Entry 7MKO (electron microscopy, 3.15 A resolution); this record covers chains A and C of the 8 polymer chains in the assembly.

Chain A:
Molecule: DNA-directed RNA polymerase subunit alpha
Organism: Escherichia coli (strain K12)
Notes: EC 2.7.7.6
Reference sequence: A0A4S5AL01 (A0A4S5AL01_ECOLI); numbering as in UniProt (aligned over 1-237)
Sequence (237 residues; each row starts with the number of its first residue):
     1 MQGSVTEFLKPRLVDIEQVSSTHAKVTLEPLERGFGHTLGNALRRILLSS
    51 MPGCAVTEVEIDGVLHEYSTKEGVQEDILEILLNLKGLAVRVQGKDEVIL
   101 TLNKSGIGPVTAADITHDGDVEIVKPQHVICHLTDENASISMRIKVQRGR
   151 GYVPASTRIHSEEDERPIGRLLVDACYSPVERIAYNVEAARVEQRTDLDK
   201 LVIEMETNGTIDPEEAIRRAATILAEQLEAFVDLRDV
Unresolved in the structure: 1-6

Chain C:
Molecule: DNA-directed RNA polymerase subunit beta
Organism: Escherichia coli (strain K12)
Notes: EC 2.7.7.6
Reference sequence: A0A4S4NK82 (A0A4S4NK82_ECOLI); numbering as in UniProt (aligned over 3-1342)
Sequence (1340 residues; row label = number of the first residue in the row):
     3 YSYTEKKRIRKDFGKRPQVLDVPYLLSIQLDSFQKFIEQDPEGQYGLEAA
    53 FRSVFPIQSYSGNSELQYVSYRLGEPVFDVQECQIRGVTYSAPLRVKLRL
   103 VIYEREAPEGTVKDIKEQEVYMGEIPLMTDNGTFVINGTERVIVSQLHRS
   153 PGVFFDSDKGKTHSSGKVLYNARIIPYRGSWLDFEFDPKDNLFVRIDRRR
   203 KLPATIILRALNYTTEQILDLFFEKVIFEIRDNKLQMELVPERLRGETAS
   253 FDIEANGKVYVEKGRRITARHIRQLEKDDVKLIEVPVEYIAGKVVAKDYI
   303 DESTGELICAANMELSLDLLAKLSQSGHKRIETLFTNDLDHGPYISETLR
   353 VDPTNDRLSALVEIYRMMRPGEPPTREAAESLFENLFFSEDRYDLSAVGR
   403 MKFNRSLLREEIEGSGILSKDDIIDVMKKLIDIRNGKGEVDDIDHLGNRR
   453 IRSVGEMAENQFRVGLVRVERAVKERLSLGDLDTLMPQDMINAKPISAAV
   503 KEFFGSSQLSQFMDQNNPLSEITHKRRISALGPGGLTRERAGFEVRDVHP
   553 THYGRVCPIETPEGPNIGLINSLSVYAQTNEYGFLETPYRKVTDGVVTDE
   603 IHYLSAIEEGNYVIAQANSNLDEEGHFVEDLVTCRSKGESSLFSRDQVDY
   653 MDVSTQQVVSVGASLIPFLEHDDANRALMGANMQRQAVPTLRADKPLVGT
   703 GMERAVAVDSGVTAVAKRGGVVQYVDASRIVIKVNEDEMYPGEAGIDIYN
   753 LTKYTRSNQNTCINQMPCVSLGEPVERGDVLADGPSTDLGELALGQNMRV
   803 AFMPWNGYNFEDSILVSERVVQEDRFTTIHIQELACVSRDTKLGPEEITA
   853 DIPNVGEAALSKLDESGIVYIGAEVTGGDILVGKVTPKGETQLTPEEKLL
   903 RAIFGEKASDVKDSSLRVPNGVSGTVIDVQVFTRDGVEKDKRALEIEEMQ
   953 LKQAKKDLSEELQILEAGLFSRIRAVLVAGGVEAEKLDKLPRDRWLELGL
  1003 TDEEKQNQLEQLAEQYDELKHEFEKKLEAKRRKITQGDDLAPGVLKIVKV
  1053 YLAVKRRIQPGDKMAGRHGNKGVISKINPIEDMPYDENGTPVDIVLNPLG
  1103 VPSRMNIGQILETHLGMAAKGIGDKINAMLKQQQEVAKLREFIQRAYDLG
  1153 ADVRQKVDLSTFSDEEVMRLAENLRKGMPIATPVFDGAKEAEIKELLKLG
  1203 DLPTSGQIRLYDGRTGEQFERPVTVGYMYMLKLNHLVDDKMHARSTGSYS
  1253 LVTQQPLGGKAQFGGQRFGEMEVWALEAYGAAYTLQEMLTVKSDDVNGRT
  1303 KMYKNIVDGNHQMEPGMPESFNVLLKEIRSLGINIELEDE
Unresolved in the structure: 891-910

Chain A / chain C interface:
Residue-residue contacts - 77 pairs, chain A then chain C:
  N41(A) with R1216(C); T1217(C), hydrogen bond (side chain-backbone); G1218(C)
  R44(A) with E1083(C), hydrogen bond (side chain-backbone); Y1087(C); G1091(C)
  R45(A) with E1083(C); D1084(C), salt bridge; G1215(C); R1216(C), hydrogen bond (side chain-backbone)
  L48(A) with I1082(C), hydrophobic
  S49(A) with E1083(C)
  L65(A) with I873(C)
  H66(A) with I873(C); G874(C); V928(C); I929(C), hydrogen bond (side chain-backbone)
  E67(A) with K1057(C), salt bridge
  Y68(A) with Y756(C); I831(C), hydrophobic; T927(C); I929(C), hydrophobic; A1055(C); K1057(C)
  T70(A) with A729(C)
  K71(A) with D728(C)
  E72(A) with D728(C); K954(C), salt bridge; K958(C)
  G73(A) with Y726(C), hydrogen bond (backbone-side chain); D728(C), hydrogen bond (backbone-side chain)
  V74(A) with D728(C), hydrogen bond (backbone-side chain); A729(C), hydrogen bond (backbone-backbone)
  Q75(A) with V727(C); A729(C); M768(C); P769(C)
  E76(A) with A729(C)
  D77(A) with A729(C); K755(C), salt bridge; Y756(C), hydrogen bond; N766(C), hydrogen bond; M768(C)
  L79(A) with L693(C), hydrophobic; Y756(C); I831(C), hydrophobic
  E80(A) with R694(C); M768(C)
  L83(A) with L693(C), hydrophobic; R694(C); D826(C)
  K86(A) with Q824(C), hydrogen bond (side chain-backbone); D826(C)
  T134(A) with Y726(C); V727(C), hydrogen bond (side chain-backbone); L773(C)
  Y152(A) with E820(C); V823(C), hydrogen bond (side chain-backbone); Q824(C); R1059(C), hydrogen bond
  P154(A) with R1059(C)
  I168(A) with Y872(C), hydrophobic; I873(C); G874(C); A875(C)
  D174(A) with R1059(C), salt bridge
  C176(A) with Q824(C)
  E181(A) with R821(C), hydrogen bond (backbone-side chain)
  R182(A) with N1090(C), hydrogen bond (side chain-backbone); G1091(C); T1092(C)
  I183(A) with G1091(C)
  A184(A) with E1089(C); N1090(C); G1091(C)
  Y185(A) with Y1087(C), hydrogen bond; G1218(C)
Also at the interface, not in a pair above, chain A (38 interface residues in all): N84, I107, D135, S156, I159, E165
Also at the interface, not in a pair above, chain C (46 interface residues in all): E876, Q955, V1056, P1093

In short:
38 residues of chain A and 46 residues of chain C are in contact; the contacts include 17 hydrogen bonds and 5
salt bridges. Polar contacts include R45(A)-D1084(C), E67(A)-K1057(C) and E72(A)-K954(C).
Here chain A is DNA-directed RNA polymerase subunit alpha and chain C is DNA-directed RNA polymerase subunit
beta, both from Escherichia coli (strain K12). Entry 7MKO (Escherichia coli RNA polymerase elongation complex)
was determined by electron microscopy (same publication as 7MKP, 7MKN and 7MKQ).
